Entry 9F3B (electron microscopy, 3.60 A resolution); this record covers chains A and C of the 12 polymer chains in the assembly.

Chain A (and C):
Molecule: Detyrosinated tubulin alpha-1B chain
Source organism: Homo sapiens
Notes: chain C of this document is another copy of the same molecule, construct and numbering; everything in this record applies to it too
UniProtKB: P68363 (TBA1B_HUMAN); residue numbers follow UniProt; this construct covers 1-37, 47-441
Chain sequence (453 residues; numbered 1 to 441 plus 18 insertion-coded residues; 6 numbers in that range are skipped by the numbering (no residue carries them; nothing is unmodelled there); the number before each row is that of its first residue; a row labelled like 37A-37E holds insertion residues (37A, then the next letters in order)):
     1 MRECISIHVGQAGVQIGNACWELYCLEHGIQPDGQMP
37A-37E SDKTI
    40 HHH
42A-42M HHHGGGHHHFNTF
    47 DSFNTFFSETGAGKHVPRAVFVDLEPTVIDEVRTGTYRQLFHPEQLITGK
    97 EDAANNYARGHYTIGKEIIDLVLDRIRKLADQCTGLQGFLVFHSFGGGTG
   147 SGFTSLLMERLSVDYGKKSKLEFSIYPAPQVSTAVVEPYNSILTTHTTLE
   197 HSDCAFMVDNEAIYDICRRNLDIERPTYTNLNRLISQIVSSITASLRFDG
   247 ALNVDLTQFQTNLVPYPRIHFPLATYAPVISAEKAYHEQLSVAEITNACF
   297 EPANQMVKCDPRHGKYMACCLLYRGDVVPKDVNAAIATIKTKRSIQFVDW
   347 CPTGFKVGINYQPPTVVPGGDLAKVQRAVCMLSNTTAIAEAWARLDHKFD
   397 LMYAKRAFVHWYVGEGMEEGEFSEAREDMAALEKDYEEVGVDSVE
Unresolved in the structure: 37A-37E, 42A-42M
Sequence notes: linker (40-42, 42A-42M); engineered mutation Gln254 (Glu in P68363)
Metal / ion sites: Mg2+: Glu71 (together with GTP)
Small-molecule neighbours:
  - GTP (guanosine-5'-triphosphate), molecule 1: Gly10, Gln11, Ala12, Gln15, Glu71, Asp98, Ala99, Ala100, Asn101, Ser140, Gly142, Gly143, Gly144, Thr145, Gly146, Ile171, Thr179, Glu183, Asn206, Tyr224, Leu227, Asn228
  - GTP, molecule 2: Ala247, Asn249, Gln254
Curated features (UniProtKB/Swiss-Prot):
  - motif: Met1 to Cys4 (MREC motif)
  - binding site (GTP): Gly10, Gln11, Ala12, Gln15, Glu71, Ala99, Ser140, Gly143, Gly144, Thr145, Gly146, Thr179, Glu183, Asn206, Tyr224, Asn228, Leu252
  - modified residue: Lys37C (N6,N6,N6-trimethyllysine), Ser48 (Phosphoserine), Ser232 (Phosphoserine), Tyr282 (3'-nitrotyrosine), Arg339 (Omega-N-methylarginine), Ser439 (Phosphoserine)
  - binding site (Mg(2+)): Glu71
  - cross-link (Glycyl lysine isopeptide (Lys-Gly)): Lys326 (interchain with G-Cter in ubiquitin), Lys370 (interchain with G-Cter in ubiquitin)
What the authors report for this chain:
  - mutagenesis - E254Q: abolished catalytic activity on GTP

Chain A / chain C interface:
Contacting residue pairs (12):
  Glu55(A) with Gln285(C)
  Thr56(A) with Tyr282(C); Glu284(C)
  Lys60(A) with Tyr282(C); His283(C)
  Gln85(A) with His283(C)
  His88(A) with Lys280(C), hydrogen bond; His283(C)
  Pro89(A) with His283(C)
  Glu90(A) with Lys280(C)
  Asp127(A) with Lys338(C), salt bridge
  Gln128(A) with Gln285(C), hydrogen bond
Other interface residues (no listed pair), chain A (12 interface residues in all): Val62, Phe87, Lys124
Other interface residues (no listed pair), chain C (7 interface residues in all): Glu297

Summary:
12 residues of chain A face 7 of chain C across their interface, with 2 hydrogen bonds and 1 salt bridge.
Polar pairs include Asp127(A)-Lys338(C), His88(A)-Lys280(C) and Gln128(A)-Gln285(C). Chain A binds GTP.
UniProt lists 17 GTP-binding residues and Mg2+-binding residue Glu71(A) on chain A. From the paper: E254Q of
chain A abolishes catalytic activity on GTP.
Both chains are Detyrosinated tubulin alpha-1B chain (Homo sapiens). Entry 9F3B (Undecorated 13pf E254Q
microtubule from recombinant human tubulin) was determined by electron microscopy, deposited together with
9F3H, 9F3R and 9F3S.
